Entry 7OUF (electron microscopy, 3.00 A resolution); this record covers chains D and K of the 10 polymer chains in the assembly.

[Chain D]
Name: Integrase
Organism: Simian T-lymphotropic virus 1
UniProt: Q4QY51 (Q4QY51_9STL1); residues -2 to 297 here correspond to UniProt positions 597-896 (UniProt number = residue number + 599)
Amino-acid sequence (301 residues; row label = number of the first residue in the row; numbers below 1 keep their minus sign (Gly-3 is residue -3)):
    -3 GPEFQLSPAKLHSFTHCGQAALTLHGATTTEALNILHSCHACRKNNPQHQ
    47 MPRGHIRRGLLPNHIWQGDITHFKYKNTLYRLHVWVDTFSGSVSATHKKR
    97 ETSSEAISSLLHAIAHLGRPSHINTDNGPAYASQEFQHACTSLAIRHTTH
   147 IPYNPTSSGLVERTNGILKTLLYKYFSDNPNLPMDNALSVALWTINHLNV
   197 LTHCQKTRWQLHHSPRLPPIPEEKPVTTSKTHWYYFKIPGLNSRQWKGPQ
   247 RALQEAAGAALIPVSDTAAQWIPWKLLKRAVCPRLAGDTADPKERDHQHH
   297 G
Unresolved in the structure: -3 to 2, 40-51, 149-156, 281-297
Sequence notes: expression tag (-3, -1 to 0); engineered mutation Glu219 (Ala818 in Q4QY51)
Bound ions: Zn2+: His8, His12, Cys35, Cys38
From the paper describing this entry:
  - mutagenesis - P214D, A219E: increased binding to Isoform 3 of PC4 and SFRS1-interacting protein, Isoform Gamma-1 of Serine/threonine-protein phosphatase 2A 56 kDa regulatory subunit gamma isoform

[Chain K]
Molecule: 30-nt DNA strand
Sequence (30 nucleotides; each row starts with the number of its first residue):
     1 ACTGTGTTTGGCGCTTCTCTCCCGGAGAGA
Unresolved in the structure: 22-30

[How chain D and chain K interact]
Contacting residue pairs (5; chain D residue first):
  Asn238(D) - DG11(K)  sugar contact
  Ser239(D) - DC12(K)  phosphate contact
  Arg240(D) - DG10(K)  base contact
  Gln241(D) - DG11(K)  phosphate contact
  Gln241(D) - DC12(K)  phosphate contact
Interface residues without a listed pair, chain K (4 interface residues in all): DG13

[Overview]
The chain D/chain K interface involves 4 residues from each chain. His8(D), His12(D), Cys35(D) and Cys38(D)
coordinate Zn2+. From the paper: P214D and A219E of chain D increase binding to Isoform 3 of PC4 and
SFRS1-interacting protein, Isoform Gamma-1 of Serine/threonine-protein phosphatase 2A 56 kDa regulatory
subunit gamma isoform.
Here chain D is Integrase (Simian T-lymphotropic virus 1) and chain K is a 30-nt DNA strand. Entry 7OUF
(Structure of the STLV intasome:B56 complex bound to the strand-transfer inhibitor XZ450) was determined by
electron microscopy together with 7OUG and 7OUH from the same study.
